Entry 6QQN (X-ray diffraction, 2.30 A resolution); this record covers chains A and E of the 6 polymer chains in the assembly.

Chain A:
Protein: Tubulin alpha-1B chain
Organism: Bos taurus
Reference sequence: P81947 (TBA1B_BOVIN); residue numbers follow UniProt; this construct covers 1-451
Chain sequence (451 residues; each row starts with the number of its first residue):
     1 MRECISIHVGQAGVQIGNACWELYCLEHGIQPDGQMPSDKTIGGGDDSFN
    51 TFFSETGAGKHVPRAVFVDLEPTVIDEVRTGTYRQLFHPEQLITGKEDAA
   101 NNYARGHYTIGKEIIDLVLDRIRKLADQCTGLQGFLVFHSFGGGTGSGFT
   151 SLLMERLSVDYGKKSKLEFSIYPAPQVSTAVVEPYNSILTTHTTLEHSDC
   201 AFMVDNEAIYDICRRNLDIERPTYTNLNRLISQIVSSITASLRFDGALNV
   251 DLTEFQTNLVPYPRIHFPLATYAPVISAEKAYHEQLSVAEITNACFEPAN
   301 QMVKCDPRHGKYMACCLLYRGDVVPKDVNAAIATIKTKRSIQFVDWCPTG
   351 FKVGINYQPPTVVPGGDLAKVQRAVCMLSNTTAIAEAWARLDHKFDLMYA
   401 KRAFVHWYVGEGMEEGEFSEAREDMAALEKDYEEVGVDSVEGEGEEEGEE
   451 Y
Not modelled in the structure: 179, 438-451
Ion coordination: Ca2+: Asp-39, Thr-41, Gly-44, Glu-55
Small-molecule neighbours: GTP (guanosine-5'-triphosphate): Gly-10, Gln-11, Ala-12, Gln-15, Ile-16, Asp-69, Asp-98, Ala-99, Ala-100, Asn-101, Ser-140, Gly-142, Gly-143, Gly-144, Thr-145, Gly-146, Ile-171, Pro-173, Val-177, Ser-178, Glu-183, Asn-206, Tyr-224, Leu-227, Asn-228, Ile-231

Chain E:
Protein: Stathmin-4
Organism: Rattus norvegicus
Reference sequence: P63043 (STMN4_RAT); residues 5-145 here correspond to UniProt positions 49-189 (UniProt number = residue number + 44)
Chain sequence (143 residues; row label = number of the first residue in the row):
     3 MADMEVIELNKCTSGQSFEVILKPPSFDGVPEFNASLPRRRDPSLEEIQK
    53 KLEAAEERRKYQEAELLKHLAEKREHEREVIQKAIEENNNFIKMAKEKLA
   103 QKMESNKENREAHLAAMLERLQEKDKHAEEVRKNKELKEEASR
Not modelled in the structure: 3-5, 29-43, 142-145
Construct notes: initiating methionine (3); expression tag (4)
Curated features (UniProtKB/Swiss-Prot):
  - modified residue: Ser-46 (Phosphoserine)

Chain A / chain E interface:
Residue-residue contacts (62; chain A residue first):
  Tyr-108(A) with Leu-54(E), hydrophobic; Ala-57(E), hydrophobic
  Thr-109(A) with Arg-61(E), hydrogen bond
  Lys-112(A) with Leu-54(E); Glu-55(E); Glu-58(E), salt bridge
  Leu-152(A) with Leu-54(E), hydrophobic
  Glu-155(A) with Ile-50(E)
  Arg-156(A) with Leu-47(E); Gln-51(E)
  Ser-158(A) with Asp-44(E)
  Val-159(A) with Pro-45(E); Leu-47(E), hydrophobic
  Glu-196(A) with Asp-44(E); Pro-45(E)
  His-197(A) with Asp-44(E); Pro-45(E)
  Asp-245(A) with Cys-14(E); Ser-16(E), hydrogen bond (backbone-side chain)
  Ala-247(A) with Asn-12(E); Ser-19(E)
  Leu-248(A) with Ser-19(E)
  Pro-325(A) with Gln-18(E); Phe-20(E), hydrophobic
  Asn-329(A) with Met-6(E); Val-8(E); Phe-20(E); Val-22(E)
  Lys-336(A) with Leu-24(E)
  Asp-345(A) with Pro-27(E); Ser-28(E), hydrogen bond (backbone-backbone)
  Trp-346(A) with Pro-27(E)
  Cys-347(A) with Pro-27(E)
  Pro-348(A) with Lys-25(E); Pro-27(E)
  Thr-349(A) with Ile-23(E); Leu-24(E), hydrogen bond (backbone-backbone); Lys-25(E), hydrogen bond (backbone-backbone)
  Gly-350(A) with Val-22(E)
  Phe-351(A) with Glu-21(E); Val-22(E), hydrogen bond (backbone-backbone)
  Lys-352(A) with Phe-20(E); Glu-21(E)
  Val-353(A) with Ser-19(E); Phe-20(E), hydrogen bond (backbone-backbone)
  Gly-354(A) with Gln-18(E); Ser-19(E)
  Ile-355(A) with Gly-17(E); Gln-18(E), hydrogen bond (backbone-backbone)
  Asn-356(A) with Ser-16(E)
  Tyr-357(A) with Thr-15(E); Ser-16(E), hydrogen bond (backbone-backbone); Gly-17(E); Gln-18(E), hydrogen bond
  Val-409(A) with Gln-64(E)
  Gly-410(A) with Arg-61(E); Gln-64(E)
  Glu-411(A) with Arg-61(E), hydrogen bond (backbone-side chain)
  Gly-412(A) with Ala-57(E); Arg-60(E), hydrogen bond (backbone-side chain); Arg-61(E)
  Glu-414(A) with Arg-60(E), salt bridge
Also at the interface, not in a pair above, chain A (39 interface residues in all): His-107, Gly-246, Val-328, Ile-332, Ala-333
Also at the interface, not in a pair above, chain E (32 interface residues in all): Pro-26, Ser-46, Lys-53

Summary:
The interface between chain A and chain E involves 39 residues on one side and 32 on the other, with 12
hydrogen bonds and 2 salt bridges. Among the polar pairs are Lys-112(A)/Glu-58(E), Glu-414(A)/Arg-60(E) and
Thr-109(A)/Arg-61(E). Chain A binds GTP.
Chain A is Tubulin alpha-1B chain (Bos taurus) and chain E is Stathmin-4 (Rattus norvegicus); the structure,
Tubulin-TH588 complex, was determined by X-ray diffraction.
